Entry 8DZZ (electron microscopy, 4.10 A resolution (low resolution: residue-level contacts below are approximate; hydrogen-bond / salt-bridge calls are withheld)); this record covers chains C and D of the 6 polymer chains in the assembly.

[Chain C]
Molecule: Nuclear distribution protein PAC1
From: Saccharomyces cerevisiae
UniProtKB: P39946 (LIS1_YEAST); numbering as in UniProt (aligned over 1-494)
Sequence (495 residues; row label = number of the first residue in the row; numbering starts at 0):
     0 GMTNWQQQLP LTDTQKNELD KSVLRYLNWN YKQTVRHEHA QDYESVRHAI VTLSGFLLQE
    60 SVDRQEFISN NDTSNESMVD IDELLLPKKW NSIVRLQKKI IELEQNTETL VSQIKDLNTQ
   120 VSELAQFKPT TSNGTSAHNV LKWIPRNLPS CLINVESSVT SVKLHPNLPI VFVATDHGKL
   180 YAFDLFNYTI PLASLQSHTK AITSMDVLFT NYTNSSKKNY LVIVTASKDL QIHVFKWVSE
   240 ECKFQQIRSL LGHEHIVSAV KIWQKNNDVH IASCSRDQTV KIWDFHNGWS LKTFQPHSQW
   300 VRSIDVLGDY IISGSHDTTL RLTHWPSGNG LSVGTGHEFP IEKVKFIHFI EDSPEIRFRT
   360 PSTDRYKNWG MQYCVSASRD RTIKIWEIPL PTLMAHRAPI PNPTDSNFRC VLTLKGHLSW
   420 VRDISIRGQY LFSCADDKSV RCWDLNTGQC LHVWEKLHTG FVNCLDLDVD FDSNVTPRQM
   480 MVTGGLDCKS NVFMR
Not modelled in the structure: 0-138, 352-353, 393-396
Differences from the reference sequence: expression tag (0)
From the paper describing this entry:
  - mutagenesis - W288D: unchanged expression
  - mutagenesis - W288D: decreased localization

[Chain D]
Molecule: Dynein heavy chain, cytoplasmic
From: Saccharomyces cerevisiae
UniProtKB: A0A8H4FAJ6 (A0A8H4FAJ6_YEASX); residues 1218-4092 here = UniProt positions 1218-4092
Sequence (2875 residues; numbered 1218 to 4092; the number before each row is that of its first residue):
  1218 GDQLTHVVEE VKTYDLVWRS IKNLWEDVQR TFETPWCRVD VLLLQSDLAN FLRRADELPR
  1278 AVKQFEMYKS LFSQVNMLTS VNKILVELKD GALKPRHWNM IFRDIGKRQI QKNLLDKLEF
  1338 SLKDVMVLNL TLNEILLTKI IERAQKEFVI EKSLNRIKKF WKEAQYEVIE HSSGLKLVRE
  1398 WDVLEQACKE DLEELVSMKA SNYYKIFEQD CLDLESKLTK LSEIQVNWVE VQFYWLDLYG
  1458 ILGENLDIQN FLPLETSKFK SLTSEYKMIT TRAFQLDTTI EVIHIPNFDT TLKLTIDSLK
  1518 MIKSSLSTFL ERQRRQFPRF YFLGNDDLLK IIGSGKHHDQ VSKFMKKMFG SIESIIFFED
  1578 SITGVRSVEG EVLNLNEKIE LKDSIQAQEW LNILDTEIKL SVFTQFRDCL GQLKDGTDIE
  1638 VVVSKYIFQA ILLSAQVMWT ELVEKCLQTN EFSKYWKEVD MKIKGLLDKL NKSSDNVKKK
  1698 IEALLVEYLH FNNVIGQLKN CSTKEEARLL WAKVQKFYQK NDTLDDLNSV FISQSGYLLQ
  1758 YKFEYIGIPE RLIYTPLLLV GFATLTDSLH QKYGGCFFGP AGTGKTETVK AFGQNLGRVV
  1818 VVFNCDDSFD YQVLSRLLVG ITQIGAWGCF DEFNRLDEKV LSAVSANIQQ IQNGLQVGKS
  1878 HITLLEEETP LSPHTAVFIT LNPGYNGRSE LPENLKKSFR EFSMKSPQSG TIAEMILQIM
  1938 GFEDSKSLAS KIVHFLELLS SKCSSMNHYH FGLRTLKGVL RNCSPLVSEF GEGEKTVVES
  1998 LKRVILPSLG DTDELVFKDE LSKIFDSAGT PLNSKAIVQC LKDAGQRSGF SMSEEFLKKC
  2058 MQFYYMQKTQ QALILVGKAG CGKTATWKTV IDAMAIFDGH ANVVYVIDTK VLTKESLYGS
  2118 MLKATLEWRD GLFTSILRRV NDDITGTFKN SRIWVVFDSD LDPEYVEAMN SVLDDNKILT
  2178 LPNGERLPIP PNFRILFETD NLDHTTPATI TRCGLLWFST DVCSISSKID HLLNKSYEAL
  2238 DNKLSMFELD KLKDLISDSF DMASLTNIFT CSNDLVHILG VRTFNKLETA VQLAVHLISS
  2298 YRQWFQNLDD KSLKDVITLL IKRSLLYALA GDSTGESQRA FIQTINTYFG HDSQELSDYS
  2358 TIVIANDKLS FSSFCSEIPS VSLEAHEVMR PDIVIPTIDT IKHEKIFYDL LNSKRGIILC
  2418 GPPGSGKTMI MNNALRNSSL YDVVGINFSK DTTTEHILSA LHRHTNYVTT SKGLTLLPKS
  2478 DIKNLVLFCD QINLPKLDKY GSQNVVLFLR QLMEKQGFWK TPENKWVTIE RIHIVGACNP
  2538 PTDPGRIPMS ERFTRHAAIL YLGYPSGKSL SQIYEIYYKA IFKLVPEFRS YTEPFARASV
  2598 HLYNECKARY STGLQSHYLF SPRELTRLVR GVYTAINTGP RQTLRSLIRL WAYEAWRIFA
  2658 DRLVGVKEKN SFEQLLYETV DKYLPNQDLG NISSTSLLFS GLLSLDFKEV NKTDLVNFIE
  2718 ERFKTFCDEE LEVPMVIHES MVDHILRIDR ALKQVQGHMM LIGASRTGKT ILTRFVAWLN
  2778 GLKIVQPKIH RHSNLSDFDM ILKKAISDCS LKESRTCLII DESNILETAF LERMNTLLAN
  2838 ADIPDLFQGE EYDKLLNNLR NKTRSLGLLL DTEQELYDWF VGEIAKNLHV VFTICDPTNN
  2898 KSSAMISSPA LFNRCIINWM GDWDTKTMSQ VANNMVDVVP MEFTDFIVPE VNKELVFTEP
  2958 IQTIRDAVVN ILIHFDRNFY QKMKVGVNPR SPGYFIDGLR ALVKLVTAKY QDLQENQRFV
  3018 NVGLEKLNES VLKVNELNKT LSKKSTELTE KEKEARSTLD KMLMEQNESE RKQEATEEIK
  3078 KILKVQEEDI RKRKEVVMKS IQDIEPTILE AQRGVKNIKK QQLTEIRSMV NPPSGVKIVM
  3138 EAVCAILGYQ FSNWRDIQQF IRKDDFIHNI VHYDTTLHMK PQIRKYMEEE FLSDPNFTYE
  3198 TINRASKACG PLYQWVNAQI NFSKVLENVD PLRQEMKRIE FESLKTKANL LAAEEMTQDL
  3258 EASIEVSKQK YSLLIRDVEA IKTEMSNVQA NLDRSISLVK SLTFEKERWL NTTKQFSKTS
  3318 QELIGNCIIS SIYETYFGHL NERERGDMLV ILKRLLGKFA VKYDVNYRFI DYLVTLDEKM
  3378 KWLECGLDKN DYFLENMSIV MNSQDAVPFL LDPSSHMITV ISNYYGNKTV LLSFLEEGFV
  3438 KRLENAVRFG SVVIIQDGEF FDPIISRLIS REFNHAGNRV TVEIGDHEVD VSGDFKLFIH
  3498 SCDPSGDIPI FLRSRVRLVH FVTNKESIET RIFDITLTEE NAEMQRKRED LIKLNTEYRL
  3558 KLKNLEKRLL EELNNSQGNM LENDELMVTL NNLKKEAMNI EKKLSESEEF FPQFDNLVEE
  3618 YSIIGKHSVK IFSMLEKFGQ FHWFYGISIG QFLSCFKRVF IKKSRETRAA RTRVDEILWL
  3678 LYQEVYCQFS TALDKKFKMI MAMTMFCLYK FDIESEQYKE AVLTMIGVLS ESSDGVPKLT
  3738 VDTNDDLRYL WDYVTTKSYI SALNWFKNEF FVDEWNIADV VANSENNYFT MASERDVDGT
  3798 FKLIELAKAS KESLKIIPLG SIENLNYAQE EISKSKIEGG WILLQNIQMS LSWVKTYLHK
  3858 HVEETKAAEE HEKFKMFMTC HLTGDKLPAP LLQRTDRVVY EDIPGILDTV KDLWGSQFFT
  3918 GKISGVWSVY CTFLLSWFHA LITARTRLVP HGFSKKYYFN DCDFQFASVY LENVLATNST
  3978 NNIPWAQVRD HIATIVYGGK IDEEKDLEVV AKLCAHVFCG SDNLQIVPGV RIPQPLLQQS
  4038 EEEERARLTA ILSNTIEPAD SLSSWLQLPR ESILDYERLQ AKEVASSTEQ LLQEM
Not modelled in the structure: 1218-1448, 1480-1514, 2025-2029, 2238-2243, 2362-2365, 2467-2469, 2683-2685, 3059-3263, 3660-3668, 3738-3740, 3915-3921, 4092
Differences from the reference sequence: conflict Gly-1218 (Asn in A0A8H4FAJ6), Phe-1575 (Leu in A0A8H4FAJ6), Ser-1578 (Phe in A0A8H4FAJ6), Glu-1668 (Gln in A0A8H4FAJ6), Val-1777 (Ile in A0A8H4FAJ6), Val-1984 (Ile in A0A8H4FAJ6), Val-2936 (Ile in A0A8H4FAJ6), Gln-3266 (Arg in A0A8H4FAJ6), Gly-3343 (Ala in A0A8H4FAJ6), Val-3444 (Ile in A0A8H4FAJ6), Arg-3556 (Lys in A0A8H4FAJ6), Asp-3742 (Asn in A0A8H4FAJ6), Val-3895 (Phe in A0A8H4FAJ6), Asp-4072 (Asn in A0A8H4FAJ6); engineered mutation Gln-2488 (Glu in A0A8H4FAJ6)
Small-molecule neighbours:
  - ADP (adenosine-5'-diphosphate): Met-2732, Val-2733, His-2735, Ser-2762, Arg-2763, Thr-2764, Gly-2765, Lys-2766, Thr-2767, Ile-2768, Trp-2920, Ile-2993, Arg-2997, Arg-3512
  - ATP (adenosine-5'-triphosphate), molecule 1: Leu-1769, Ile-1770, Leu-1775, Pro-1797, Ala-1798, Gly-1799, Thr-1800, Gly-1801, Lys-1802, Thr-1803, Glu-1804, Asp-1848, Glu-1849, Thr-1897, Asn-1899, Ile-1929, Leu-1970, Arg-1971, Lys-1974, Arg-1978, Asp-2172, Ala-2205, Arg-2209
  - ATP, molecule 2: Phe-2047, Ser-2048, Phe-2053, Lys-2075, Ala-2076, Gly-2077, Cys-2078, Gly-2079, Lys-2080, Thr-2081, Ala-2082, Glu-2195, Val-2219, Cys-2220, Ser-2224, Lys-2225, His-2228, Glu-2285, Glu-2511, Arg-2549, Arg-2552
  - ATP, molecule 3: Ile-2392, Thr-2397, Pro-2420, Gly-2421, Ser-2422, Gly-2423, Lys-2424, Thr-2425, Met-2426, Asp-2487, Gln-2488, Asn-2536, Pro-2562, Ile-2570, Tyr-2571, Tyr-2574, Pro-2619, Arg-2620, Thr-2623, Asn-2910

[How chain C and chain D interact]
Pairs across the interface - 27 pairs, chain C then chain D:
  Lys-199(C) with Gly-3474(D)
  Leu-229(C) with Asn-3475(D)
  His-254(C) with Ala-3473(D); Arg-3476(D)
  Arg-275(C) with Asp-2725(D); Glu-2726(D)
  Arg-301(C) with Glu-2726(D)
  His-315(C) with Glu-2726(D)
  Phe-338(C) with Leu-2776(D); Asn-2777(D); Gly-2778(D)
  Arg-378(C) with Glu-2726(D); Trp-2775(D)
  Arg-380(C) with Gly-2698(D); Leu-2699(D); Ser-2701(D); Leu-2702(D)
  His-416(C) with Leu-2702(D)
  Leu-417(C) with Leu-2702(D)
  Ser-418(C) with Arg-2719(D)
  Trp-419(C) with Arg-2719(D); Trp-2775(D)
  Asp-435(C) with Arg-2719(D)
  Phe-460(C) with Phe-2715(D); Glu-2718(D); Arg-2719(D)
  Leu-485(C) with Glu-2718(D)
Other interface residues (no listed pair), chain C (19 interface residues in all): Lys-227, Glu-253, Gly-415
Other interface residues (no listed pair), chain D (19 interface residues in all): Leu-2700, Thr-2722

[Summary]
The chain C/chain D interface involves 19 residues from each chain. Chain D binds 3 copies of ATP and ADP. The
paper reports that W288D of chain C reduces localization; W288D of chain C leaves expression unchanged.
Here chain C is Nuclear distribution protein PAC1 and chain D is Dynein heavy chain, cytoplasmic, both from
Saccharomyces cerevisiae. Entry 8DZZ (Cryo-EM structure of chi dynein bound to Lis1) was determined by
electron microscopy, deposited together with 8E00.
